7OYR - chains A and C of the 3 polymer chains in the assembly; structure by X-ray diffraction, 1.15 A resolution.

[Chain A]
Protein: Carbonic anhydrase 2
Source organism: Homo sapiens
Notes: EC 4.2.1.1
UniProtKB: P00918 (CAH2_HUMAN); residues 1-260 here = UniProt positions 1-260
Amino-acid sequence (260 residues; row label = number of the first residue in the row):
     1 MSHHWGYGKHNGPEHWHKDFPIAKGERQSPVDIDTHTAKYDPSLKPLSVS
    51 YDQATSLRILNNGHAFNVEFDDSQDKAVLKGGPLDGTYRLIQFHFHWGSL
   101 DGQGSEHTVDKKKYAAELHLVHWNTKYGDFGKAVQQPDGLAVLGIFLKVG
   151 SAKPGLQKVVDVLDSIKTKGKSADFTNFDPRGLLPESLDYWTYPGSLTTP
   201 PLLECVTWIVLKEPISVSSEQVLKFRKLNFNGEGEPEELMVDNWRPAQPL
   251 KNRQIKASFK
Disordered / not traced: 1-3
Ion coordination: Zn2+: H94, H96, H119 (shared with 1 residue of chain B)
UniProt features mapped onto this chain:
  - active site: H64 (Proton donor/acceptor)
  - binding site (Zn(2+)): H94, H96, H119
  - binding site (substrate): T198, T199
  - site: Y7 (Fine-tunes the proton-transfer properties of H-64), N62 (Fine-tunes the proton-transfer properties of H-64), N67 (Fine-tunes the proton-transfer properties of H-64), Q92 (Involved in the binding of some activators, including histamine and L-histidine)
  - modified residue: S2 (N-acetylserine), S165 (Phosphoserine), S172 (Phosphoserine)
  - natural variant: K18 (K18E: In Jogjakarta), Q92 (Q92P: In OPTB3), H94 (H94Y: In OPTB3 loss of activity), H107 (H107Y: In OPTB3), G144 (G144R: In OPTB3), P236 (P236H: In Melbourne)
  - mutagenesis: W5 (W5A: Impaired activity, not rescued by 4-methylimidazole (4-MI); when associated with W-64), Y7 (Y7F: Enhanced activity; Y7H: Reduced proton transfer rate), N62 (N62A: Reduced activity; N62D: Strongly reduced activity; N62H: Reduced proton transfer; when associated with A-64; N62L: Reduced activity; N62T: Reduced activity; N62V: Reduced activity), H64 (H64A: Reduced CO(2) hydrase activity, rescued by 4-methylimidazole (4-MI). Reduced proton transfer; when associated with H-62. Enhanced proton transfer; when associated with H-67 ...), A65 (A65F: Reduced activity; A65S: 2-fold decrease in enzyme efficiency, as determined by kcat/KM ratio, and efficiently inhibited by chlorzolamide; when associated with Q-67), N67 (N67H: Enhanced proton transfer; when associated with A-64; N67L: Reduced activity ...), H94 (H94C/D/E/N/Q: Strongly reduced CO(2) hydrase and p-nitrophenyl acetate esterase activities, impaired stability of zinc binding), E106 (E106A/Q: Strongly reduced CO(2) hydrase activity; E106D: Normal CO(2) hydrase activity), E117 (E117Q: Strongly reduced activity and sulfonamide affinity), H119 (H119D/N/Q: Reduced activity; H119E: Strongly reduced activity), V121 (V121A/G/I/L/S: Reduced CO(2) hydrase and p-nitrophenyl acetate esterase activities; V121K/R: Strongly reduced CO(2) hydrase and p-nitrophenyl acetate esterase activities), V142 (V142F/Y: Strongly impaired activity; V142G: Weakly impaired activity; V142H: Impaired activity), 4 further mutagenesis entries in UniProt

[Chain C]
Protein: Hit3-t4 (MH181)
Amino-acid sequence (6 residues; each row starts with the number of its first residue):
     1 XSLXFX
Disordered / not traced: 2-6
Modified / non-standard residues: 65T ((2E)-2-[(4-sulfamoylphenyl)methoxyimino]ethanoic acid) at position 1; PR9 (D-prolinamide) at position 4; NH2 (amino group) at position 6

[Chain A / chain C interface]
Residue-residue contacts - 8 pairs, chain A then chain C:
  H4(A) with 65T_1(C)
  W5(A) with 65T_1(C)
  H10(A) with 65T_1(C)
  N11(A) with 65T_1(C)
  H15(A) with 65T_1(C)
  W16(A) with 65T_1(C)
  D19(A) with 65T_1(C)
  F20(A) with 65T_1(C)
Other interface residues (no listed pair), chain A (9 interface residues in all): K18

[Summary]
9 residues of chain A and 1 residues of chain C are in contact. H94(A), H96(A) and H119(A) form the Zn2+ site.
UniProt lists active-site residue H64(A), 3 Zn2+-binding residues, substrate-binding residues T198(A) and
T199(A) and 16 mutagenesis sites on chain A.
Chain A is Carbonic anhydrase 2 (Homo sapiens) and chain C is Hit3-t4 (MH181); the structure, Carbonic
anhydrase II in complex with Hit3-t4 (MH181), was determined by X-ray diffraction, deposited together with
7OYM, 7OYN, 7OYO, 7OYP and 7OYQ.
